5VMF - chains A and B of the 6 polymer chains in the assembly; structure by X-ray diffraction, 2.35 A resolution.

Chain A:
Protein: Hemagglutinin HA1
Source organism: Influenza A virus (strain A/Brevig Mission/1/1918 H1N1)
Notes: fragment: Del133/Q226L/G228S
UniProtKB: Q9WFX3 (HEMA_I18A0); aligned to UniProt positions 18-343 over residues 1-326 (the alignment contains insertions or deletions, so no single offset holds)
Amino-acid sequence (326 residues; each row starts with the number of its first residue):
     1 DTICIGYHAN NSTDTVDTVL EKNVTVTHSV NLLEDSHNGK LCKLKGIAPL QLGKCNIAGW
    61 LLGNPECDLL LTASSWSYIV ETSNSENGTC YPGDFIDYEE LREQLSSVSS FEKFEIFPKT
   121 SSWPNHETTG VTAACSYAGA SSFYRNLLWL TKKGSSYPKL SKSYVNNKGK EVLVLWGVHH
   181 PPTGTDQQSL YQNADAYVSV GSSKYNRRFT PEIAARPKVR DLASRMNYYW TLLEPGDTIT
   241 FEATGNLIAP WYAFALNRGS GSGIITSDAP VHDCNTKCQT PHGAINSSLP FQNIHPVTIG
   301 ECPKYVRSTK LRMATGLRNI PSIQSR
Not modelled in the structure: 322-326
Cystine bridges: Cys42-Cys274, Cys55-Cys67, Cys90-Cys135, Cys278-Cys302
Covalently attached groups: N-acetylglucosamine (NAG) linked to Asn87, Asn286
Differences from the reference sequence: engineered mutation Leu222 (Gln240 in Q9WFX3), Ser224 (Gly242 in Q9WFX3)

Chain B:
Protein: Hemagglutinin HA2
Source organism: Influenza A virus (strain A/Brevig Mission/1/1918 H1N1)
UniProtKB: Q9WFX3 (HEMA_I18A0); residues 1-185 here correspond to UniProt positions 345-529 (UniProt number = residue number + 344)
Amino-acid sequence (191 residues; each row starts with the number of its first residue):
     1 GLFGAIAGFI EGGWTGMIDG WYGYHHQNEQ GSGYAADQKS TQNAIDGITN KVNSVIEKMN
    61 TQFTAVGKEF NNLERRIENL NKKVDDGFLD IWTYNAELLV LLENERTLDF HDSNVRNLYE
   121 KVKSQLKNNA KEIGNGCFEF YHKCDDACME SVRNGTYDYP KYSEESKLNR EEIDGVKLES
   181 MGVYQGALVP R
Not modelled in the structure: 165-191
Cystine bridges: Cys144-Cys148
Differences from the reference sequence: expression tag (186-191)

How chain A and chain B interact:
Inter-chain disulfides: Cys4(A)-Cys137(B)
Pairs across the interface (130; chain A residue first):
  Asp1(A) - Gln27(B)  hydrogen bond (backbone-backbone)
  Asp1(A) - Asn28(B)
  Asp1(A) - Phe138(B)
  Asp1(A) - Glu139(B)
  Asp1(A) - Phe140(B)  hydrogen bond (backbone-backbone)
  Thr2(A) - His26(B)
  Thr2(A) - Gln27(B)  hydrogen bond (backbone-backbone)
  Thr2(A) - Phe138(B)
  Thr2(A) - Glu139(B)
  Thr2(A) - Met149(B)
  Ile3(A) - His25(B)
  Ile3(A) - Cys137(B)
  Ile3(A) - Phe138(B)  hydrogen bond (backbone-backbone)
  Ile3(A) - Phe140(B)  hydrophobic
  Ile3(A) - Val152(B)  hydrophobic
  Cys4(A) - Trp14(B)
  Cys4(A) - Gly23(B)
  Cys4(A) - Tyr24(B)
  Cys4(A) - His25(B)  hydrogen bond (backbone-backbone)
  Cys4(A) - Gly136(B)
  Cys4(A) - Cys137(B)  disulfide
  Ile5(A) - Ile10(B)
  Ile5(A) - Trp14(B)
  Ile5(A) - Gly23(B)
  Ile5(A) - Tyr24(B)  hydrophobic
  Ile5(A) - Leu118(B)  hydrophobic
  Ile5(A) - Tyr119(B)  hydrophobic
  Ile5(A) - Val122(B)  hydrophobic
  Ile5(A) - Gly136(B)  hydrogen bond (backbone-backbone)
  Gly6(A) - Trp14(B)
  Gly6(A) - Tyr22(B)
  Gly6(A) - Gly23(B)  hydrogen bond (backbone-backbone)
  Tyr7(A) - Ile6(B)
  Tyr7(A) - Ala7(B)  hydrogen bond (side chain-backbone)
  Tyr7(A) - Ile10(B)  hydrogen bond (side chain-backbone)
  Tyr7(A) - Glu11(B)
  Tyr7(A) - Gly12(B)  hydrogen bond (side chain-backbone)
  Tyr7(A) - Gly13(B)
  Tyr7(A) - Trp14(B)  hydrogen bond (backbone-backbone)
  Tyr7(A) - Met17(B)
  Tyr7(A) - Trp21(B)
  His8(A) - Trp14(B)
  His8(A) - Met17(B)  hydrogen bond (side chain-backbone)
  His8(A) - Gly20(B)
  His8(A) - Trp21(B)  hydrogen bond (backbone-backbone)
  Ala9(A) - Gly13(B)
  Ala9(A) - Trp14(B)  hydrogen bond (backbone-backbone)
  Ala9(A) - Thr15(B)
  Val16(A) - Asn104(B)
  Asp17(A) - Leu101(B)
  Asp17(A) - Asn104(B)  hydrogen bond (backbone-side chain)
  Thr18(A) - Leu101(B)
  Thr18(A) - Asn104(B)
  Thr18(A) - Glu105(B)  hydrogen bond
  Thr18(A) - Leu108(B)
  Val19(A) - Leu101(B)  hydrogen bond (backbone-backbone)
  Val19(A) - Leu102(B)  hydrophobic
  Val19(A) - Glu105(B)
  Leu20(A) - Glu105(B)  hydrogen bond (backbone-side chain)
  Thr27(A) - Trp21(B)
  His28(A) - Trp21(B)
  Leu32(A) - Val55(B)  hydrophobic
  Leu32(A) - Ile56(B)  hydrophobic
  Leu32(A) - Val100(B)  hydrophobic
  Leu44(A) - Phe63(B)  hydrophobic
  Lys45(A) - Phe63(B)
  Glu99(A) - Glu69(B)
  Glu99(A) - Asn71(B)  hydrogen bond
  Arg102(A) - Glu69(B)  salt bridge
  Glu103(A) - Lys68(B)  salt bridge
  Gly261(A) - Phe63(B)
  Gly261(A) - Ala65(B)  hydrogen bond (backbone-backbone)
  Ser262(A) - Ala65(B)
  Gly263(A) - Ala65(B)
  Ile264(A) - Glu69(B)
  Ser288(A) - Ile56(B)
  Pro290(A) - Met59(B)
  Phe291(A) - Trp92(B)  hydrophobic
  Phe291(A) - Ala96(B)  hydrophobic
  Pro296(A) - Val66(B)
  Val297(A) - Gly67(B)
  Thr298(A) - Thr64(B)
  Thr298(A) - Ala65(B)
  Thr298(A) - Val66(B)  hydrogen bond (backbone-backbone)
  Ile299(A) - Phe63(B)  hydrophobic
  Ile299(A) - Thr64(B)
  Gly300(A) - Gln62(B)
  Gly300(A) - Phe63(B)
  Gly300(A) - Thr64(B)  hydrogen bond (backbone-backbone)
  Glu301(A) - Thr61(B)
  Glu301(A) - Gln62(B)
  Glu301(A) - Phe63(B)
  Cys302(A) - Thr61(B)  hydrogen bond (backbone-side chain)
  Lys304(A) - Met59(B)
  Lys304(A) - Trp92(B)
  Tyr305(A) - Leu89(B)  hydrophobic
  Val306(A) - Leu89(B)  hydrophobic
  Val306(A) - Trp92(B)
  Val306(A) - Thr93(B)
  Arg307(A) - Leu89(B)
  Arg307(A) - Asp90(B)  salt bridge
  Arg307(A) - Thr93(B)  hydrogen bond (backbone-side chain)
  Ser308(A) - Thr93(B)
  Ser308(A) - Glu97(B)  hydrogen bond
  Leu311(A) - Ala96(B)
  Leu311(A) - Glu97(B)
  Leu311(A) - Val100(B)  hydrophobic
  Arg312(A) - Val100(B)
  Arg312(A) - Asn104(B)  hydrogen bond (backbone-side chain)
  Met313(A) - Lys51(B)
  Met313(A) - Val55(B)  hydrophobic
  Met313(A) - Asn104(B)
  Ala314(A) - Asn104(B)  hydrogen bond (backbone-side chain)
  Ala314(A) - Thr107(B)
  Thr315(A) - Trp21(B)
  Thr315(A) - Ile48(B)
  Thr315(A) - Val52(B)
  Thr315(A) - Thr107(B)
  Thr315(A) - His111(B)  hydrogen bond (backbone-side chain)
  Gly316(A) - Trp21(B)
  Gly316(A) - Thr107(B)
  Gly316(A) - His111(B)  hydrogen bond (backbone-side chain)
  Leu317(A) - Tyr22(B)  hydrophobic
  Leu317(A) - His111(B)
  Arg318(A) - Leu108(B)
  Ile320(A) - Ala7(B)  hydrophobic
  Ile320(A) - Glu11(B)
  Ile320(A) - Gly12(B)
  Ile320(A) - Gly13(B)  hydrogen bond (backbone-backbone)
  Pro321(A) - Thr15(B)
Other interface residues (no listed pair), chain A (58 interface residues in all): Asn10, Glu21, Val24, Val26, Val30, Leu289, Lys310
Other interface residues (no listed pair), chain B (64 interface residues in all): Ile18, Glu29, Asn60, Phe70, Val115, Arg153

In short:
The interface between chain A and chain B involves 58 residues on one side and 64 on the other, with 1
disulfide bond, 30 hydrogen bonds and 3 salt bridges. Polar pairs include Arg102(A)-Glu69(B),
Glu103(A)-Lys68(B) and Arg307(A)-Asp90(B). N-acetylglucosamine is covalently linked to Asn87(A) and Asn286(A).
Here chain A is Hemagglutinin HA1 and chain B is Hemagglutinin HA2, both from Influenza A virus (strain
A/Brevig Mission/1/1918 H1N1). Entry 5VMF (Influenza hemagglutinin H1 mutant DH1D in complex with 6'SLN) was
determined by X-ray diffraction together with 5VMC, 5VMG and 5VMJ from the same study.
